9CQ2 - chains A and D of the 4 polymer chains in the assembly; structure by X-ray diffraction, 2.20 A resolution.

# Chain A (and D)
Molecule: 3-oxoacid CoA-transferase, A subunit
Source organism: Thermosipho melanesiensis
Notes: EC 2.8.3.8; chain D of this document is another copy of the same molecule, construct and numbering; everything in this record applies to it too
UniProt: A6LM40 (A6LM40_THEM4); numbering as in UniProt (aligned over 1-217)
Amino-acid sequence (217 residues; numbered 1 to 217; the number before each row is that of its first residue):
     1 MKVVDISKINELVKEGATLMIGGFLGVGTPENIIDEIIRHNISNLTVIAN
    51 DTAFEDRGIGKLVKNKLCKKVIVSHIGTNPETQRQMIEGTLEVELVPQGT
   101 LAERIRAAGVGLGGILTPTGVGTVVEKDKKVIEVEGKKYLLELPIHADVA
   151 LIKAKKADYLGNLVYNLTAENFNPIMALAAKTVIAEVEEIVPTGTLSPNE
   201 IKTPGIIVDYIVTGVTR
Not modelled in the structure: 214-217
Bound ions: Mg2+: Lys-181, Asp-209
From the paper describing this entry:
  - mutagenesis - L25M/F54L/T78L, P118E: unchanged catalytic activity
  - specificity-determining residues: Leu-25 (proposed by the authors, not directly observed)

# Chain A / chain D interface
Pairs across the interface - 33 pairs, chain A then chain D:
  Glu-103(A) / Arg-106(D)  salt bridge
  Glu-103(A) / Leu-112(D)
  Arg-106(A) / Glu-103(D)  salt bridge
  Arg-106(A) / Arg-106(D)
  Gly-111(A) / Pro-118(D)
  Leu-112(A) / Glu-103(D)
  Leu-112(A) / Leu-116(D)
  Gly-113(A) / Leu-116(D)  hydrogen bond (backbone-backbone)
  Gly-113(A) / Val-134(D)
  Gly-113(A) / Tyr-139(D)
  Gly-114(A) / Ile-115(D)
  Gly-114(A) / Leu-116(D)  hydrogen bond (backbone-backbone)
  Ile-115(A) / Gly-114(D)
  Ile-115(A) / Ile-115(D)  hydrophobic
  Leu-116(A) / Leu-112(D)
  Leu-116(A) / Gly-113(D)  hydrogen bond (backbone-backbone)
  Leu-116(A) / Gly-114(D)  hydrogen bond (backbone-backbone)
  Leu-116(A) / Leu-141(D)  hydrophobic
  Pro-118(A) / Gly-111(D)
  Ile-132(A) / Ile-132(D)  hydrophobic
  Val-134(A) / Gly-113(D)
  Val-134(A) / Leu-143(D)  hydrophobic
  Tyr-139(A) / Gly-113(D)
  Leu-141(A) / Leu-116(D)  hydrophobic
  Leu-143(A) / Val-134(D)  hydrophobic
  Tyr-165(A) / Asn-199(D)
  Asn-166(A) / Asn-199(D)  hydrogen bond
  Leu-167(A) / Asn-199(D)  hydrogen bond (backbone-side chain)
  Asn-199(A) / Tyr-165(D)
  Asn-199(A) / Asn-166(D)  hydrogen bond
  Asn-199(A) / Leu-167(D)  hydrogen bond (side chain-backbone)
  Asn-199(A) / Lys-202(D)  hydrogen bond (backbone-side chain)
  Lys-202(A) / Asn-199(D)  hydrogen bond (side chain-backbone)
Interface residues without a listed pair, chain A (22 interface residues in all): Thr-117, Lys-130, Pro-198
Interface residues without a listed pair, chain D (21 interface residues in all): Thr-117, Pro-198

# Summary
22 residues of chain A and 21 residues of chain D are in contact, with 10 hydrogen bonds and 2 salt bridges.
Polar pairs include Glu-103(A)/Arg-106(D), Asn-166(A)/Asn-199(D) and Leu-167(A)/Asn-199(D). Lys-181(A) and
Asp-209(A) coordinate Mg2+. From the paper: L25M/F54L/T78L and P118E of chain A leave catalytic activity
unchanged; the specificity determinant Leu-25(A).
Both chains are 3-oxoacid CoA-transferase, A subunit (Thermosipho melanesiensis). Entry 9CQ2 (CtfAB E46D
active site mutant hydrolase) was determined by X-ray diffraction together with 9CRY, 9CSC and 9CTD from the
same study.
